6MMB - chains A and D of the 4 polymer chains in the assembly; structure by electron microscopy, 12.70 A resolution (very low resolution: no residue pairs are listed; an interface is given only as per-side residue counts).

Chain A:
Protein: Glutamate receptor ionotropic, NMDA 1
Source organism: Rattus norvegicus
Reference sequence: P35439 (NMDZ1_RAT), isoform P35439-5; residues 1-838 here = UniProt positions 1-838
Sequence (838 residues; each row starts with the number of its first residue):
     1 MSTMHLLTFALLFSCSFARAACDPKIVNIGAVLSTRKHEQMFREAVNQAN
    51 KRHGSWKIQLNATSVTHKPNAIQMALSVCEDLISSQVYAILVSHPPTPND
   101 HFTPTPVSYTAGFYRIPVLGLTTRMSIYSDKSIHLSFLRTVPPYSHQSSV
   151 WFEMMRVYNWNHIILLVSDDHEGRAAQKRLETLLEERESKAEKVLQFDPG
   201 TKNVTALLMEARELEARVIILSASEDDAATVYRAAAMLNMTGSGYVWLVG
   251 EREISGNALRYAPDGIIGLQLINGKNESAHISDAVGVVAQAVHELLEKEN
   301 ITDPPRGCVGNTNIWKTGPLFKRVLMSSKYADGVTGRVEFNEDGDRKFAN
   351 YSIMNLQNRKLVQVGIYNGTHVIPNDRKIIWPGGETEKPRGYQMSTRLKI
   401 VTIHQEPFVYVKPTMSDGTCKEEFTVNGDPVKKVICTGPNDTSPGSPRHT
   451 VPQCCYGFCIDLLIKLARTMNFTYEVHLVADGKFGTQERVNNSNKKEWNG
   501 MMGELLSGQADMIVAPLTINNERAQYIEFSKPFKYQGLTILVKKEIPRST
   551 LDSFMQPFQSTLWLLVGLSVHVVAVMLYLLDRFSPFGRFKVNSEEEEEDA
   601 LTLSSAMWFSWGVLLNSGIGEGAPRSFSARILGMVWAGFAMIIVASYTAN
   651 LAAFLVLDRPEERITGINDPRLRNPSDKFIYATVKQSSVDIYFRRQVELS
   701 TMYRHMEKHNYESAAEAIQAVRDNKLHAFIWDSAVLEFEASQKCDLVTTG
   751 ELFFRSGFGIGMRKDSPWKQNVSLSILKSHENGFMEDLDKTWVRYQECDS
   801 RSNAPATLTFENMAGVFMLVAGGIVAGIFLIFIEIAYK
Unresolved in the structure: 1-24, 545-551, 586-600, 621-626, 655-660, 795-807
Swiss-Prot annotation at these positions:
  - region: Leu-603 to Pro-624 (Pore-forming)
  - binding site (glycine): Pro-516, Thr-518, Arg-523, Ser-688, Asp-732
  - glycosylation (N-linked (GlcNAc...) asparagine): Asn-61, Asn-203, Asn-239, Asn-276, Asn-300, Asn-350, Asn-368, Asn-440, Asn-471, Asn-491, Asn-674, Asn-771
Cystine bridges: Cys-420/Cys-454, Cys-436/Cys-455
Glycans and other covalent adducts: N-acetylglucosamine (NAG) linked to Asn-61, Asn-203, Asn-239, Asn-276, Asn-300, Asn-350, Asn-368, Asn-440, Asn-471, Asn-491, Asn-771

Chain D:
Protein: Glutamate receptor ionotropic, NMDA 2A
Source organism: Rattus norvegicus
Reference sequence: Q00959 (NMDE1_RAT); residues 1-837 here = UniProt positions 1-837
Sequence (837 residues; numbered 1 to 837; the number before each row is that of its first residue):
     1 MGRLGYWTLLVLPALLVWRDPAQNAAAEKGPPALNIAVLLGHSHDVTERE
    51 LRNLWGPEQATGLPLDVNVVALLMNRTDPKSLITHVCDLMSGARIHGLVF
   101 GDDTDQEAVAQMLDFISSQTFIPILGIHGGASMIMADKDPTSTFFQFGAS
   151 IQQQATVMLKIMQDYDWHVFSLVTTIFPGYRDFISFIKTTVDNSFVGWDM
   201 QNVITLDTSFEDAKTQVQLKKIHSSVILLYCSKDEAVLILSEARSLGLTG
   251 YDFFWIVPSLVSGNTELIPKEFPSGLISVSYDDWDYSLEARVRDGLGILT
   301 TAASSMLEKFSYIPEAKASCYGQAEKPETPLHTLHQFMVNVTWDGKDLSF
   351 TEEGYQVHPRLVVIVLNKDREWEKVGKWENQTLSLRHAVWPRYKSFSDCE
   401 PDDNHLSIVTLEEAPFVIVEDIDPLTETCVRNTVPCRKFVKINNSTNEGM
   451 NVKKCCKGFCIDILKKLSRTVKFTYDLYLVTNGKHGKKVNNVWNGMIGEV
   501 VYQRAVMAVGSLTINEERSEVVDFSVPFVETGISVMVSRSNGTVSPSAFL
   551 EPFSASVWVMMFVMLLIVSAIAVFVFEYFSPVGYNRNLAKGKAPHGPSFT
   601 IGKAIWLLWGLVFNNSVPVQNPKGTTSKIMVSVWAFFAVIFLASYTANLA
   651 AFMIQEEFVDQVTGLSDKKFQRPHDYSPPFRFGTVPNGSTERNIRNNYPY
   701 MHQYMTRFNQRGVEDALVSLKTGKLDAFIYDAAVLNYKAGRDEGCKLVTI
   751 GSGYIFATTGYGIALQKGSPWKRQIDLALLQFVGDGEMEELETLWLTGIC
   801 HNEKNEVMSSQLDIDNMAGVFYMLAAAMALSLITFIW
Unresolved in the structure: 1-33, 324-329, 393-402, 539-545, 580-597, 653-659, 801-810
Construct notes: conflict Thr-758 (Ser in Q00959)
Cystine bridges: Cys-87/Cys-320, Cys-429/Cys-455, Cys-745/Cys-800
Glycans and other covalent adducts: N-acetylglucosamine (NAG) linked to Asn-75, Asn-340, Asn-380, Asn-443, Asn-444, Asn-687

Interface between chain A and chain D:
At this resolution (13 A) residue pairs are not listed: 38 residues of chain A and 40 of chain D lie at the interface.

In short:
38 residues of chain A face 40 of chain D across their interface. Covalently linked N-acetylglucosamine: at
Asn-61(A), Asn-203(A), Asn-239(A), Asn-276(A), Asn-300(A) and Asn-350(A) and 5 more. Covalently linked
N-acetylglucosamine: at Asn-75(D), Asn-340(D), Asn-380(D), Asn-443(D), Asn-444(D) and Asn-687(D).
Here chain A is Glutamate receptor ionotropic, NMDA 1 and chain D is Glutamate receptor ionotropic, NMDA 2A,
both from Rattus norvegicus. Entry 6MMB (Diheteromeric NMDA receptor GluN1/GluN2A in the 'Super-Splayed'
conformation, in complex with glycine and glutamate, in the ...) was determined by electron microscopy (same
publication as 6MM9, 6MMA, 6MMG, 6MMH, 6MMI, 6MMJ and 12 further entries).
